PDB entry 6KDQ | X-ray diffraction, 1.50 A resolution | chains A and E

Chain A:
Protein: N-terminal Xaa-Pro-Lys N-methyltransferase 1
Source organism: Homo sapiens
Notes: EC 2.1.1.244
UniProtKB: Q9BV86 (NTM1A_HUMAN); numbering as in UniProt (aligned over 1-223)
Chain sequence (243 residues; numbered -19 to 223; the number before each row is that of its first residue; numbers below 1 keep their minus sign (Met-19 is residue -19)):
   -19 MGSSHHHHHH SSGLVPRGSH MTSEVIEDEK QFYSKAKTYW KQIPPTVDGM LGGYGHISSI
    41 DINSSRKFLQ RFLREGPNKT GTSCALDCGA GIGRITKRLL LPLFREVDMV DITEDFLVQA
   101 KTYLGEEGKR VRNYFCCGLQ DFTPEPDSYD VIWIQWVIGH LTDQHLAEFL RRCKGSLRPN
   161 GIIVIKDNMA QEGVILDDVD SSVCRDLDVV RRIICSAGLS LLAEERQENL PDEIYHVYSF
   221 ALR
Not modelled in the structure: -19 to -6
Sequence notes: expression tag (-19 to 0)
Ligand contacts: S-adenosylhomocysteine (SAH): Trp20, Met30, Leu31, Cys68, Gly69, Ala70, Gly71, Arg74, Ile75, Asp91, Ile92, Thr93, Phe96, Cys117, Gly118, Leu119, Gln120, Gln135, Trp136, Val137, His140, Leu141
Curated features (UniProtKB/Swiss-Prot):
  - binding site (S-adenosyl-L-methionine): Gly69, Arg74, Asp91 to Thr93, Leu119, Gln120, Gln135
  - modified residue: Met1 (N-acetylmethionine), Thr2 (N-acetylthreonine)
  - mutagenesis: Tyr19 (Y19A/F: Decreased methyltransferase activity with CENPA; Y19A: Reduced methyltransferase activity with CENPA), Trp20 (W20A/M/Y: Nearly abolishes methyltransferase activity with CENPA), Trp136 (W136L: Strongly reduces methyltransferase activity with CENPA), Asp167 (D167A: Does not affect methyltransferase activity; D167N/Q: Abolishes methyltransferase activity with CENPA), Asn168 (N168A: Decreased methyltransferase activity; N168K: Loss of methyltransferase activity), Asp177 (D177A: Induces a slight decrease in methyltransferase activity; D177K: Induces a strong decrease in methyltransferase activity; D177N: Strongly reduces methyltransferase activity with CENPA), Asp180 (D180A: Induces a decrease in methyltransferase activity; D180K: Induces a strong decrease in methyltransferase activity; D180N: Reduced methyltransferase activity with CENPA), Ser182 (S182A: Induces a slight decrease in methyltransferase activity; S182K: Induces a strong decrease in methyltransferase activity)

Chain E:
Protein: CENP-A peptide
Chain sequence (7 residues; numbered 1 to 7; the number before each row is that of its first residue):
     1 GPRRRSR
Not modelled in the structure: 7
Modified positions: Gly1 (sarcosine; SAR)

Chain A / chain E interface:
Contacting residue pairs (22; chain A residue first):
  Tyr19(A) with Arg3(E), hydrogen bond
  Trp20(A) with Gly1(E)
  Met30(A) with Gly1(E)
  Leu31(A) with Pro2(E)
  Gly32(A) with Arg3(E)
  Tyr34(A) with Pro2(E), hydrophobic
  Trp136(A) with Gly1(E); Pro2(E), hydrophobic
  Asn168(A) with Gly1(E), hydrogen bond (side chain-backbone)
  Asp177(A) with Arg3(E), salt bridge
  Asp180(A) with Arg3(E), salt bridge
  Asp212(A) with Arg5(E), hydrogen bond (backbone-side chain)
  Glu213(A) with Arg4(E); Arg5(E), hydrogen bond (backbone-backbone)
  Ile214(A) with Pro2(E), hydrophobic; Arg3(E); Arg4(E); Arg5(E), hydrogen bond (backbone-side chain)
  Tyr215(A) with Arg3(E), hydrogen bond (backbone-backbone); Arg4(E); Arg5(E); Ser6(E), hydrogen bond (side chain-backbone)
Other interface residues (no listed pair), chain A (16 interface residues in all): Ile37, Ile175

In short:
The interface between chain A and chain E involves 16 residues on one side and 6 on the other; the contacts
include 7 hydrogen bonds and 2 salt bridges. Polar contacts include Asp177(A)-Arg3(E), Asp180(A)-Arg3(E) and
Tyr19(A)-Arg3(E). Chain A binds S-adenosylhomocysteine.
Chain A is N-terminal Xaa-Pro-Lys N-methyltransferase 1 (Homo sapiens) and chain E is CENP-A peptide; the
structure, Crystal structure of human NRMT1 in complex with alpha-N-monomethylated human CENP-A peptide, was
determined by X-ray diffraction.
